Entry 2DOB (X-ray diffraction, 2.00 A resolution); this record covers chain A.

== Chain A ==
Name: Proactivator polypeptide
From: Homo sapiens
Notes: fragment: Saposin A, residues 60-140
Reference sequence: P07602 (SAP_HUMAN); residues 1-81 here correspond to UniProt positions 60-140 (UniProt number = residue number + 59)
Chain sequence (83 residues; numbered -1 to 81; the number before each row is that of its first residue; numbers below 1 keep their minus sign (Met-1 is residue -1)):
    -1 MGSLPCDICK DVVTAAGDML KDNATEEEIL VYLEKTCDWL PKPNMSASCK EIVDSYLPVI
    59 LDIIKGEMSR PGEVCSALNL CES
Disordered / not traced: -1
Construct notes: initiating methionine (-1); cloning artifact (0); modified residue (17, 43, 66)
Modified / non-standard residues: Mse17 (selenomethionine; parent Met); Mse43 (selenomethionine; parent Met); Mse66 (selenomethionine; parent Met)
Disulfide bonds: Cys4-Cys79, Cys7-Cys73, Cys35-Cys47
Ion coordination: Ca2+: Asp9, Asp36
What the authors report for this chain:
  - conformationally variable residues: Tyr54

== In short ==
The Ca2+ site is built by Asp9 and Asp36. From the paper: conformational variability at Tyr54.
Chain A is Proactivator polypeptide (Homo sapiens); the structure, Crystal Structure of Human Saposin A, was
determined by X-ray diffraction together with 2GTG from the same study.
